PDB entry 8DH6 | electron microscopy, 2.94 A resolution | chains b and i of the 9 polymer chains in the assembly

Chain b:
Protein: Cytochrome c oxidase subunit 2
Source organism: Saccharomyces cerevisiae
Notes: EC 7.1.1.9
UniProt: P00410 (COX2_YEAST); residue numbers follow UniProt; this construct covers 16-251
Chain sequence (236 residues; each row starts with the number of its first residue):
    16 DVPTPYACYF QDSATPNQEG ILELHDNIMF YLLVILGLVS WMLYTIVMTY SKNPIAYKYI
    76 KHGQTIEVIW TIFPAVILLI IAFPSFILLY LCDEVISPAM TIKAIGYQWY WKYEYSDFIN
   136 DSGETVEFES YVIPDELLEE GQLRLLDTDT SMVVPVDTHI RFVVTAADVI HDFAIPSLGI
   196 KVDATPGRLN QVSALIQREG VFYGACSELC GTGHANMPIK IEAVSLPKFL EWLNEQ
UniProt features mapped onto this chain:
  - binding site (Cu cation): His186, Cys221, Glu223, Cys225, His229, Met232
  - binding site (Mg(2+)): Glu223
Bound ions: Cu ion near Cys221 (its only coordinating residue here); Mg2+ near Glu223 (its only coordinating residue here)
Ligand contacts: heme a (HEA): Ile50, Val54, Pro89, Ile92, Leu93

Chain i:
Protein: Cytochrome c oxidase subunit 9, mitochondrial
Source organism: Saccharomyces cerevisiae
UniProt: P07255 (COX9_YEAST); numbering as in UniProt (aligned over 2-56)
Chain sequence (55 residues; row label = number of the first residue in the row):
     2 TIAPITGTIK RRVIMDIVLG FSLGGVMASY WWWGFHMDKI NKREKFYAEL AERKK

Interface between chain b and chain i:
Contacting residue pairs (34; chain b residue first):
  Tyr24(b) - Phe36(i)  hydrophobic
  Ser28(b) - Arg44(i)
  Ser28(b) - Tyr48(i)
  Glu34(b) - Arg44(i)  salt bridge
  Asp41(b) - Trp33(i)
  Asp41(b) - His37(i)  salt bridge
  Asn42(b) - Trp33(i)
  Met44(b) - Trp32(i)  hydrophobic
  Phe45(b) - Ala29(i)
  Phe45(b) - Ser30(i)
  Phe45(b) - Trp33(i)  hydrophobic
  Leu48(b) - Met28(i)
  Leu48(b) - Ala29(i)  hydrophobic
  Leu48(b) - Trp32(i)  hydrophobic
  Val49(b) - Gly25(i)
  Val49(b) - Ala29(i)  hydrophobic
  Gly52(b) - Met28(i)
  Leu53(b) - Ile18(i)
  Leu53(b) - Gly21(i)
  Leu53(b) - Phe22(i)  hydrophobic
  Trp56(b) - Asp17(i)
  Trp56(b) - Leu20(i)  hydrophobic
  Trp56(b) - Gly21(i)
  Trp56(b) - Leu24(i)  hydrophobic
  Met57(b) - Asp17(i)
  Met57(b) - Ile18(i)
  Thr60(b) - Asp17(i)
  Tyr65(b) - Ile10(i)
  Tyr65(b) - Arg13(i)
  Tyr72(b) - Ile10(i)  hydrophobic
  Ile75(b) - Ile10(i)  hydrophobic
  Phe88(b) - Phe22(i)  hydrophobic
  Gln212(b) - Tyr48(i)  hydrogen bond
  Arg213(b) - Phe47(i)
Other interface residues (no listed pair), chain b (25 interface residues in all): Ala29, Leu37, Glu38, Thr64, Asp172
Other interface residues (no listed pair), chain i (24 interface residues in all): Gly26, Lys40, Ile41, Leu51, Lys55

Overview:
25 residues of chain b face 24 of chain i across their interface, with 1 hydrogen bond and 2 salt bridges.
Polar contacts include Glu34(b)-Arg44(i), Asp41(b)-His37(i) and Gln212(b)-Tyr48(i). Bound to chain b: heme a.
Chain b is Cytochrome c oxidase subunit 2 and chain i is Cytochrome c oxidase subunit 9, mitochondrial, both
from Saccharomyces cerevisiae; the structure, Cryo-EM structure of Saccharomyces cerevisiae cytochrome c
oxidase (Complex IV) extracted in lipid nanodiscs, was determined by electron microscopy.
